6XLM - chains C and T of the 9 polymer chains in the assembly; structure by electron microscopy, 3.20 A resolution.

Chain C:
Name: DNA-directed RNA polymerase subunit beta
Organism: Escherichia coli O157:H7
Notes: EC 2.7.7.6
UniProtKB: B7MIX3 (RPOB_ECO45); numbering as in UniProt (aligned over 1-1342)
Amino-acid sequence (1342 residues; numbered 1 to 1342; the number before each row is that of its first residue):
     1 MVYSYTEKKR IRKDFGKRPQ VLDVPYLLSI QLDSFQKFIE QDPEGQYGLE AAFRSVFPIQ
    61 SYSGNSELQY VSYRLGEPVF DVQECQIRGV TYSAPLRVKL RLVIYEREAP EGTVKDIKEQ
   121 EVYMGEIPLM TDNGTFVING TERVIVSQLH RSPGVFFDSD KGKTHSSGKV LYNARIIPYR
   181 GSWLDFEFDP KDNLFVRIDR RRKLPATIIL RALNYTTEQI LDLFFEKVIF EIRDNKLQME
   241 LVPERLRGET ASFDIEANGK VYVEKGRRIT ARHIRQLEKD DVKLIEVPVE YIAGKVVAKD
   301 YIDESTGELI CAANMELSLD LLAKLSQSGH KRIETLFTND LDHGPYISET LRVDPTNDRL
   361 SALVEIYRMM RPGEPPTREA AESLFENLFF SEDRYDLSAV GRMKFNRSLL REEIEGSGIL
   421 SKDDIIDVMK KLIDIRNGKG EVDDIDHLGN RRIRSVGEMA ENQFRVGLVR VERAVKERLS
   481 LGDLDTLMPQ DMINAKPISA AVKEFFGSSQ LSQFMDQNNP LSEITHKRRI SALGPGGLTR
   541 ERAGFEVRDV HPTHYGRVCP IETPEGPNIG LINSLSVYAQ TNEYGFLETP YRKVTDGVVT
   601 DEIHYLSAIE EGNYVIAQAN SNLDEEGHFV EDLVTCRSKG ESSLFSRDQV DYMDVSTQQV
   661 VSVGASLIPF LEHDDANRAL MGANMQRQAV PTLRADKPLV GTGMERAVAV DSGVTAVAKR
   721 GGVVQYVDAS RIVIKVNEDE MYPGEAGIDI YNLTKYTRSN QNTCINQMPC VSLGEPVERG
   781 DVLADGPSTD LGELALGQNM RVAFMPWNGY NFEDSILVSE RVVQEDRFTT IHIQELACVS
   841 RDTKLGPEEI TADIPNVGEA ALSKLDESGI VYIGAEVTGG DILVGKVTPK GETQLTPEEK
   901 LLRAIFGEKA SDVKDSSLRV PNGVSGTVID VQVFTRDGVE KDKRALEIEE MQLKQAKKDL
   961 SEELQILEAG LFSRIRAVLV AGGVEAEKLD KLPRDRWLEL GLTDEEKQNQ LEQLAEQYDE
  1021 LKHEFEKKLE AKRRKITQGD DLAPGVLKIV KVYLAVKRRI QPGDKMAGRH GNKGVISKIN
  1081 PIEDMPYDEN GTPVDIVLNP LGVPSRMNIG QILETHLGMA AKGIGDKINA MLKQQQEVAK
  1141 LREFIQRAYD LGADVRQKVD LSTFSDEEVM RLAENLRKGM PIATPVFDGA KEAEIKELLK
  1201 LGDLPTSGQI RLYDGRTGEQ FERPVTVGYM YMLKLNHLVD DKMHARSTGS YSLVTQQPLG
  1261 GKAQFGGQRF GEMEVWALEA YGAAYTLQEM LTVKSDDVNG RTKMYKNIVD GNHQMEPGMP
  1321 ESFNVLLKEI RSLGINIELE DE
Not modelled in the structure: 1-2, 1342
Residues lining bound ligands:
  - chapso (1N7), molecule 1: Gln46, Tyr47, Tyr179, Asp396, Ser398, Ala399, Val400, Arg452, Glu458, Glu461, Arg465, Glu583, Tyr584
  - chapso (1N7), molecule 2: Gln725, Tyr726, Arg731, Glu962, Gln965, Ile966, Ala969
UniProt features mapped onto this chain:
  - modified residue (N6-acetyllysine): Lys1022, Lys1200

Chain T:
Molecule: synthetic template strand DNA
Sequence (54 nucleotides; numbered 1 to 54; the number before each row is that of its first residue):
     1 CGCCGCGTCA GACTGCACAC AATCTAAACC CTCCCCTTAG GGGAGGGTCA AGGC
Not modelled in the structure: 18-54

Interface between chain C and chain T:
Pairs across the interface - 11 pairs, chain C then chain T:
  Asn139(C) with DG15(T), hydrogen bond to the phosphate
  Arg143(C) with DT14(T), hydrogen bond to the phosphate
  Ser508(C) with DG15(T), sugar contact
  Glu541(C) with DC6(T), base contact
  Gly1261(C) with DG11(T), phosphate contact
  Lys1262(C) with DG11(T), hydrogen bond to the phosphate
  Gln1268(C) with DA10(T), sugar contact
  Arg1269(C) with DC9(T), salt bridge to the phosphate; DA10(T), hydrogen bond to the phosphate
  Gly1271(C) with DC9(T), phosphate contact
  Met1273(C) with DT8(T), sugar contact
Interface residues without a listed pair, chain C (16 interface residues in all): Thr141, Gly507, Phe514, Gly1260, Ala1263, Gly1267
Interface residues without a listed pair, chain T (9 interface residues in all): DA12, DC13

Overview:
16 residues of chain C face 9 of chain T across their interface; the contacts include 4 hydrogen bonds and 1
salt bridge. Among the polar pairs are Asn139(C)-DG15(T), Arg143(C)-DT14(T) and Lys1262(C)-DG11(T). Ligands of
chain C: chapso.
Chain C is DNA-directed RNA polymerase subunit beta (Escherichia coli O157:H7) and chain T is synthetic
template strand DNA; the structure, Cryo-EM structure of E.coli RNAP-DNA elongation complex 1 (RDe1) in
EcmrR-dependent transcription, was determined by electron microscopy together with 6XL5, 6XL6, 6XL9, 6XLA,
6XLJ, 6XLK, 6XLL and 6XLN from the same study.
